6MII - chains B and C of the 7 polymer chains in the assembly; structure by X-ray diffraction, 3.15 A resolution.

Chain B (and C):
Molecule: Minichromosome maintenance protein MCM
Organism: Sulfolobus solfataricus (strain ATCC 35092 / DSM 1617 / JCM 11322 / P2)
Notes: EC 3.6.4.12; engineered mutation(s): UNP residues 2-265, GGSGGS linker, UNP residues 275-612; chain C of this document is another copy of the same molecule, construct and numbering; everything in this record applies to it too
UniProtKB: Q9UXG1 (MCM_SULSO); residue numbers follow UniProt; this construct covers 2-265, 275-612
Sequence (610 residues; each row starts with the number of its first residue; note: 3 numbers in that range are skipped by the numbering (no residue carries them; nothing is unmodelled there); numbering starts at 0):
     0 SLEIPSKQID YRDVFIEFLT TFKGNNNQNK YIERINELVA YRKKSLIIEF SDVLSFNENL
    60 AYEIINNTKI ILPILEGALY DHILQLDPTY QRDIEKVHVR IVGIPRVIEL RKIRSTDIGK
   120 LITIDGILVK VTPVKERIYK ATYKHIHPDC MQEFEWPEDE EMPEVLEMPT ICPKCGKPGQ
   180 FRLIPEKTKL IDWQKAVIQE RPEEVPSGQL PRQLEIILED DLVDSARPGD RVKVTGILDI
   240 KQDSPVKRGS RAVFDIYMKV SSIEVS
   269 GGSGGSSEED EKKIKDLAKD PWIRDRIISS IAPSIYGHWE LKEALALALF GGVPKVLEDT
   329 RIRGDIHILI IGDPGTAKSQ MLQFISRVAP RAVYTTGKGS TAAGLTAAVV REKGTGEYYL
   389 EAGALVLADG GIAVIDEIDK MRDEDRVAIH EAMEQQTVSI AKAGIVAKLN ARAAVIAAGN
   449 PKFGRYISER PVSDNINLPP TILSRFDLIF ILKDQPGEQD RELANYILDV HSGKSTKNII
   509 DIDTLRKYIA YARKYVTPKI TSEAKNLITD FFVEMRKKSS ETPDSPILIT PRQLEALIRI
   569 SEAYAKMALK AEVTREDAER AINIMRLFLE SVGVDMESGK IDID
Disordered / not traced: 0-6, 269-274, 605-612
Sequence notes: expression tag (0-1); linker (269-274)
Metal / ion sites: Zn2+: His144, Cys149, Cys171, Cys174; Mg2+: Ser347 (together with 08T)
Small-molecule neighbours:
  - 08T ([[[(2R,3S,4R,5R)-5-(6-aminopurin-9-yl)-3,4-bis(oxidanyl)oxolan-2-yl]methoxy-oxidanyl-phosphoryl]oxy-oxidanyl-phosphoryl]oxy-tris(fluoranyl)beryllium), molecule 1: Ser302, Ile303, Tyr304, His306, Asp341, Pro342, Gly343, Thr344, Ala345, Lys346, Ser347, Gln348, Glu405, Asn448, Leu491, Ile495
  - 08T, molecule 2: Ile330, Glu422, Gln423, Thr469, Arg473, Pro559, Arg560, Glu563
Curated features (UniProtKB/Swiss-Prot):
  - mutagenesis: Leu189 (L189D: Predominantly monomeric and loss of helicase activity; when associated with R-191), Asp191 (D191R: Predominantly monomeric and loss of helicase activity; when associated with D-189), Glu202 to Val204 (Loss of helicase activity), Phe318 (F318A: No effect on helicase and ATPase activity), Glu326 to Asp327 (Impairs helicase activity; when associated with A-329), Arg329 (R329A: Impairs helicase activity; when associated with 326-A-A-327), Arg331 (R331A: Loss of helicase and ATPase activity), Lys346 (K346A: Loss of helicase and ATPase activity; K346A: Sharp decrease in ATPase activity. Almost devoid of helicase activity), Arg359 (R359A: Loss of helicase and reduction of ATPase activity), Lys366 (K366E: Loss of helicase and reduction of ATPase activity), Thr374 (T374E: Reduction of helicase and gain of ATPase activity), Asp404 (D404A: Loss of helicase and ATPase activity), 9 further mutagenesis entries in UniProt
  - motif: Ser472 to Asp475 (Arginine finger)
  - binding site (ATP): Gly340 to Ser347
What the authors report for this chain:
  - binding site for the 12-nt DNA strand: Thr369, Val377, Tyr386, Lys430, Ala431
  - binding site for 08T: Lys346, Ser347, Glu405, Gln423, Asn448, Arg473, Arg560
  - mutagenesis - K430A: abolished catalytic activity on strand displacement
  - mutagenesis - T369A: decreased catalytic activity on strand displacement
  - mutagenesis - T369A: decreased stability
  - mutagenesis - Y386A: unchanged catalytic activity on strand displacement

Interface between chain B and chain C:
Pairs across the interface - 130 pairs, chain B then chain C:
  Lys68(B) - Glu185(C)  salt bridge
  Arg110(B) - Asp223(C)
  Arg113(B) - Asp191(C)
  Arg113(B) - Val222(C)
  Arg113(B) - Asp223(C)  salt bridge
  Ser114(B) - Glu135(C)
  Ser114(B) - Leu189(C)  hydrogen bond (side chain-backbone)
  Ser114(B) - Asp191(C)  hydrogen bond (backbone-side chain)
  Lys129(B) - Glu385(C)  salt bridge
  Trp155(B) - Ile145(C)  hydrophobic
  Glu159(B) - Lys143(C)  salt bridge
  Glu159(B) - Arg181(C)  salt bridge
  Glu166(B) - Arg181(C)  salt bridge
  Ile170(B) - His146(C)
  Ser206(B) - Arg226(C)  hydrogen bond
  Ser206(B) - Asp397(C)  hydrogen bond
  Gly207(B) - Arg226(C)
  Gly207(B) - Val394(C)
  Gly207(B) - Asp397(C)
  Gln208(B) - Arg226(C)
  Gln208(B) - Pro227(C)
  Leu209(B) - Leu388(C)
  Leu209(B) - Ala390(C)  hydrophobic
  Leu209(B) - Leu437(C)  hydrophobic
  Pro210(B) - Leu437(C)
  Arg211(B) - Gln193(C)
  Arg211(B) - Asp223(C)  salt bridge
  Asp238(B) - Pro184(C)
  Ile239(B) - Leu182(C)  hydrophobic
  Ile239(B) - Leu189(C)  hydrophobic
  Gln241(B) - Leu182(C)
  Gln241(B) - Pro184(C)
  Pro244(B) - Leu165(C)
  Val245(B) - Met167(C)
  Arg247(B) - Leu165(C)
  Arg247(B) - Glu166(C)
  Gly248(B) - Asp242(C)
  Ser249(B) - Val164(C)
  Ser249(B) - Leu165(C)
  Ser249(B) - Gln241(C)  hydrogen bond (side chain-backbone)
  Ser249(B) - Asp242(C)  hydrogen bond (side chain-backbone)
  Ser249(B) - Ser243(C)  hydrogen bond (side chain-backbone)
  Ser249(B) - Pro244(C)
  Ala251(B) - Arg136(C)
  Ala251(B) - Ile137(C)  hydrogen bond (backbone-backbone)
  Ala251(B) - Glu163(C)
  Ala251(B) - Leu165(C)  hydrophobic
  Val252(B) - Lys134(C)
  Val252(B) - Glu135(C)
  Val252(B) - Trp192(C)  hydrophobic
  Phe253(B) - Lys134(C)
  Phe253(B) - Glu135(C)  hydrogen bond (backbone-backbone)
  Phe253(B) - Ile137(C)  hydrophobic
  Asp254(B) - Lys134(C)  salt bridge
  Ile255(B) - Glu135(C)
  Pro301(B) - Asp327(C)
  Ser302(B) - Leu325(C)
  Ser302(B) - Asp327(C)  hydrogen bond
  Pro342(B) - Ser472(C)
  Pro342(B) - Leu556(C)  hydrophobic
  Pro342(B) - Thr558(C)
  Gly343(B) - Pro559(C)
  Gly343(B) - Arg560(C)
  Ser347(B) - Gln423(C)
  Gln348(B) - Thr328(C)
  Gln348(B) - Arg329(C)  hydrogen bond (side chain-backbone)
  Gln348(B) - Gln423(C)
  Gln351(B) - Lys436(C)  hydrogen bond
  Phe352(B) - Asp327(C)
  Arg355(B) - Glu326(C)  hydrogen bond (side chain-backbone)
  Arg355(B) - Asp327(C)  hydrogen bond (side chain-backbone)
  Tyr362(B) - Glu419(C)
  Tyr362(B) - Ser427(C)
  Thr363(B) - Ala429(C)
  Thr364(B) - Glu419(C)  hydrogen bond
  Thr364(B) - Ser427(C)
  Lys366(B) - Glu412(C)  hydrogen bond (side chain-backbone)
  Lys366(B) - Val415(C)
  Lys366(B) - Ala416(C)
  Gly367(B) - Ser427(C)
  Gly367(B) - Ile428(C)
  Gly367(B) - Ala429(C)  hydrogen bond (backbone-backbone)
  Gly367(B) - Lys430(C)
  Ser368(B) - Ala429(C)
  Thr369(B) - Ala429(C)  hydrogen bond (backbone-backbone)
  Thr369(B) - Lys430(C)
  Gly372(B) - Ala429(C)
  Gly372(B) - Lys430(C)
  Gly372(B) - Ala431(C)
  Ala376(B) - Ala431(C)  hydrophobic
  Val378(B) - Tyr386(C)  hydrophobic
  Arg379(B) - Arg379(C)
  Glu380(B) - Thr383(C)
  Lys381(B) - Arg379(C)
  Lys381(B) - Lys381(C)
  Lys381(B) - Gly384(C)
  Ala390(B) - Gly432(C)
  Leu395(B) - Val434(C)  hydrophobic
  Glu405(B) - His418(C)
  Glu405(B) - Arg473(C)  salt bridge
  Lys408(B) - Val415(C)
  Arg410(B) - Glu412(C)  salt bridge
  Asn448(B) - Thr469(C)
  Phe451(B) - Pro468(C)
  Gly452(B) - Thr469(C)
  Arg453(B) - Pro551(C)  hydrogen bond (side chain-backbone)
  Arg453(B) - Leu556(C)
  Asp482(B) - Arg544(C)  salt bridge
  Asp482(B) - Ile557(C)
  Asp482(B) - Thr558(C)
  Gln483(B) - Arg544(C)
  Pro484(B) - Arg544(C)
  Pro484(B) - Ser548(C)
  Asp488(B) - Arg544(C)  salt bridge
  Arg489(B) - Thr537(C)
  Arg489(B) - Asp538(C)  salt bridge
  Ala492(B) - Thr537(C)
  Ala492(B) - Leu562(C)  hydrophobic
  Asn493(B) - Lys533(C)  hydrogen bond
  Asn493(B) - Thr537(C)
  Ile495(B) - Glu563(C)
  Leu496(B) - Lys533(C)
  Leu496(B) - Thr537(C)
  Leu496(B) - Ile566(C)  hydrophobic
  Asp497(B) - Lys533(C)  salt bridge
  Val498(B) - Leu325(C)  hydrophobic
  His499(B) - Lys323(C)  hydrogen bond
  His499(B) - Ile330(C)
  His499(B) - Glu563(C)  salt bridge
  His499(B) - Ile566(C)
Interface residues without a listed pair, chain B (82 interface residues in all): Ile117, Glu157, Pro162, Met167, Thr169, Arg250, Ala300, Val361, Glu389, Ala392, Leu491
Interface residues without a listed pair, chain C (94 interface residues in all): Val130, Thr131, Pro132, Val133, Pro147, Pro162, Gln179, Phe180, Ile190, Ala225, Glu389, Leu395, Gly398, Arg440, Phe540, Val541

In short:
The interface between chain B and chain C involves 82 residues on one side and 94 on the other; the contacts
include 21 hydrogen bonds and 15 salt bridges. Among the polar pairs are Lys68(B)-Glu185(C),
Arg113(B)-Asp223(C) and Lys129(B)-Glu385(C). The paper reports a binding site for 08T at Lys346(B), Ser347(B)
and Glu405(B) among others; K430A of chain B abolishes catalytic activity on strand displacement; 3
substitutions were tested in all.
Chain B and chain C are both Minichromosome maintenance protein MCM (Sulfolobus solfataricus (strain ATCC
35092 / DSM 1617 / JCM 11322 / P2)); the structure, Crystal structure of minichromosome maintenance protein
MCM/DNA complex, was determined by X-ray diffraction.
